PDB entry 8D9A | X-ray diffraction, 1.75 A resolution | chain A

Chain A:
Protein: Hdac6 protein
Organism: Danio rerio
Reference sequence: A7YT55 (A7YT55_DANRE); residues 440-798 here correspond to UniProt positions 288-646 (UniProt number = residue number - 152)
Amino-acid sequence (364 residues; row label = number of the first residue in the row):
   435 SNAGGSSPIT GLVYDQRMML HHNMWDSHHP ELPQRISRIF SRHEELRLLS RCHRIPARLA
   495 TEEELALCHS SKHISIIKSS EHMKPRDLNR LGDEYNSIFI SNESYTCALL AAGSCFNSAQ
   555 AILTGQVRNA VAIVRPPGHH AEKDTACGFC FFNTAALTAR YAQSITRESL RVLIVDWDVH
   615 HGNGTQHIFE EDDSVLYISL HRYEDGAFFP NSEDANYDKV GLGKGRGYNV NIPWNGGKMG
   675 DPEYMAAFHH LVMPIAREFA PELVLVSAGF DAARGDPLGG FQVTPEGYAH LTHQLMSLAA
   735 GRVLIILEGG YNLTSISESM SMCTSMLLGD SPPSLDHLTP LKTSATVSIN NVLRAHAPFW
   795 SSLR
Unresolved in the structure: 435-441, 771-772, 798
Sequence notes: expression tag (435-439)
Bound ions: K+ site 1: Asp610, Asp612, His614, Ser633, Leu634; Zn2+: Asp612, His614, Asp705 (together with 2,3,5-trifluoro-N-hydroxybenzamide); K+ site 2: Phe623, Asp626, Val629, Tyr662
Small-molecule neighbours: 2,3,5-trifluoro-N-hydroxybenzamide (QHO): Ser531, His573, His574, Gly582, Phe583, Asp612, His614, Phe643, Asp705, Leu712, Gly743, Tyr745

Overview:
Chain A binds 2,3,5-trifluoro-N-hydroxybenzamide. Asp610, Asp612, His614, Ser633 and Leu634 form the K+ site
1. The Zn2+ site is built by Asp612, His614 and Asp705.
Chain A is Hdac6 protein (Danio rerio); the structure, Crystal Structure of Danio rerio histone deacetylase 6
catalytic domain 2 complexed with fluorinated inhibitor 8, was determined by X-ray diffraction (same
publication as 8D98, 8D99, 8D9B and 8D9C).
